4LFA - chains A and K of the 21 polymer chains in the assembly; structure by X-ray diffraction, 3.65 A resolution.

== Chain A ==
Molecule: 16S rRNA
Organism: Thermus thermophilus
Sequence (1522 nucleotides; numbered 0 to 1544 plus 19 insertion-coded residues; 42 numbers in that range are skipped by the numbering (no residue carries them; nothing is unmodelled there); the number before each row is that of its first residue; a row labelled like 190A-190L holds insertion residues (190A, then the next letters in order); numbering starts at 0):
     0 UUUGUUGGAGAGUUUGAUCCUGGCUCAGGGUGAACGCUGGCGGCGUGCCU
    50 AAGACAUGCAAGUCGUGCGGG
    73 CCGCGGGGUUUU
    88 ACUCCG
    95 UGGUC
   101 AGCGGCGGACGGGUGAGUAACGCGUGGGU
  129A G
   130 ACCUACCCGGAAGAGGGGGACAACCCGGGGAAACUCGGGCUAAUCCCCCA
   180 UGUGGACCCGC
190A-190L CCCUUGGGGUGU
   191 GUCCAAAGGGCUUU
   216 GCCCGCUUCCGGAUGGGCCCGCGUCCCAUCAGCUAGUUGGUGGGGUAAUG
   266 GCCCACCAAGGCGACGACGGGUAGCCGGUCUGAGAGGAUGGCCGGCCACA
   316 GGGGCACUGAGACACGGGCCCCACUCCUACGGGAGGCAGCAGUUAGGAAU
   366 CUUCCGCAAUGGGCGCAAGCCUGACGGAGCGACGCCGCUUGGAGGAAGAA
   416 GCCCUUCGGGGUGUAAACUCCUGAA
   442 CCCGGGACGAAACCCCCGACGA
   474 GGGGACUGACGGUACCGGG
   494 GUAAUAGCGCCGGCCAACUCCGUGCCAGCAGCCGCGGUAAUACGGAGGGC
   544 GCGAGCGUUACCCGGAUUCACUGGGCGUAAAGGGCGUGUAGGCGGCCUGG
   594 GGCGUCCCAUGUGAAAGACCACGGCUCAACCGUGGGGGAGCGUGGGAUAC
   644 GCUCAGGCUAGACGGUGGGAGAGGGUGGUGGAAUUCCCGGAGUAGCGGUG
   694 AAAUGCGCAGAUACCGGGAGGAACGCCGAUGGCGAAGGCAGCCACCUGGU
   744 CCACCCGUGACGCUGAGGCGCGAAAGCGUGGGGAGCAAACCGGAUUAGAU
   794 ACCCGGGUAGUCCACGCCCUAAACGAUGCGCGCUAGGUCUCUGGGUCU
   848 CCUGGGGGCCGAAGCUAACGCGUUAAGCGCGCCGCCUGGGGAGUACGGCC
   898 GCAAGGCUGAAACUCAAAGGAAUUGACGGGGGCCCGCACAAGCGGUGGAG
   948 CAUGUGGUUUAAUUCGAAGXAACGCGAAGAACCUUACCAGGCCUUGACAU
   998 GCUAGG
 1003A G
  1004 AACCCGGGUGAAAGCCUGGGGUGCCCC
1030A-1030D GCGA
  1031 GGGGAGCCCUAGCACAGGUGCUGCAUGGCCGUCGUCAGCUCGUGCCGUGA
  1081 GGUGUUGGGUUAAGUCCCGCAACGAGCGCAACCCCCGCCGUUAGUUGCCA
  1131 GCGGUUCGGCCGGGCACUCUAACGGGACUGCCCGCGAAA
  1171 GCGGGAGGAAGGAGGGGACGACGUCUGGUCAGCAUGGCCCUUACGGCCUG
  1221 GGCGACACACGUGCUACAAUGCCCACUACAAAGCGAUGCCACCCGGCAAC
  1271 GGGGAGCUAAUCGCAAAAAGGUGGGCCCAGUUCGGAUUGGGGUCUGCAAC
  1321 CCGACCCCAUGAAGCCGGAAUCGCUAGUAAUCGCGGAUCAG
 1361A C
  1362 CAUGCCGCGGUGAAUACGUUCCCGGGCCUUGUACACACXGCCXGUXACGC
  1412 CAUGGGAGCGGGCUCUACCCGAAGUCGCCGGG
  1446 AGCCUACGGG
  1459 CAGGCGCCGAGGGUAGGGCCCGUGACUGGGGCGAAGUCGUAACAAGGUAG
  1509 CUGUACCGGAAGGUGCGGCUGGAUCCACUCCUUUCU
Disordered / not traced: 0-4, 1534-1538
Modified positions: PSU (pseudouridine-5'-monophosphate) at position 516, 7MG (7N-methyl-8-hydroguanosine-5'-monophosphate) at position 527, M2G (N2-dimethylguanosine-5'-monophosphate) at position 966, 5MC (5-methylcytidine-5'-monophosphate) at position 967, 2MG (2N-methylguanosine-5'-monophosphate) at position 1207, 5MC (5-methylcytidine-5'-monophosphate) at position 1400, 4OC (4n,o2'-methylcytidine-5'-monophosphate) at position 1402, 5MC (5-methylcytidine-5'-monophosphate) at position 1404, 5MC (5-methylcytidine-5'-monophosphate) at position 1407, UR3 (3-methyluridine-5'-monophoshate) at position 1498, MA6 (6N-dimethyladenosine-5'-monophoshate) at position 1518, MA6 (6N-dimethyladenosine-5'-monophoshate) at position 1519, PSU (pseudouridine-5'-monophosphate) at position 1540, PSU (pseudouridine-5'-monophosphate) at position 1541
Construct notes: conflict C1534 (A2157 in M26923.1), A1535 (C2158 in M26923.1)
Bound ions: Mg2+ site 1: U12, G22; Mg2+ site 2 near G21 (its only coordinating residue here); Mg2+ site 3: C48, G115; Mg2+ site 4 near G107 (its only coordinating residue here); Mg2+ site 5: G115, A116, G117; Mg2+ site 6: A116, G117, G289; Mg2+ site 7: C121, G124, U125, G236; Mg2+ site 8 near C175 (its only coordinating residue here); Mg2+ site 9 near A195 (its only coordinating residue here); Mg2+ site 10 near G199 (its only coordinating residue here); Mg2+ site 11: G236, C237 (shared with 1 residue of chain Q); Mg2+ site 12 near U264 (its only coordinating residue here); 56 more Mg2+ sites not listed; 4 more K+ sites not listed
Ligand contacts: hygromycin b (HYG): C1403, 5MC_1404, G1405, U1406, G1494, U1495, C1496, G1497, UR3_1498, C1543, U1544

== Chain K ==
Molecule: ribosomal protein S11
Organism: Thermus thermophilus
UniProtKB: P80376 (RS11_THET8); numbering as in UniProt (aligned over 1-129)
Amino-acid sequence (129 residues; row label = number of the first residue in the row):
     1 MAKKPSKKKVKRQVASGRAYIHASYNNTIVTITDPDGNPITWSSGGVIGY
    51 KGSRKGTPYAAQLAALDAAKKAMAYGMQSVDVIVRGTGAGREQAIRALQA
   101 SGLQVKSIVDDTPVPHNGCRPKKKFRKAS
Disordered / not traced: 1-10

== Chain A / chain K interface ==
Pairs across the interface (77):
  G674(A) - His116(K)  base contact
  A675(A) - Val114(K)  hydrogen bond to the sugar
  A675(A) - Pro115(K)  base contact
  A675(A) - His116(K)  hydrogen bond to the base
  A675(A) - Gly118(K)  base contact
  A676(A) - Pro113(K)  sugar contact
  A676(A) - Val114(K)  sugar contact
  A676(A) - Pro115(K)  sugar contact
  A676(A) - Cys119(K)  base contact
  U677(A) - Cys119(K)  base contact
  G683(A) - Asn38(K)  hydrogen bond to the base
  A684(A) - Arg12(K)  phosphate contact
  A684(A) - Asn38(K)  sugar contact
  A684(A) - Pro39(K)  hydrogen bond to the sugar
  G685(A) - Pro39(K)  sugar contact
  G685(A) - Trp42(K)  sugar contact
  U686(A) - Trp42(K)  hydrogen bond to the sugar
  A687(A) - Lys71(K)  salt bridge to the phosphate
  G688(A) - Trp42(K)  sugar contact
  G688(A) - Ser44(K)  hydrogen bond to the phosphate
  G688(A) - Gly46(K)  sugar contact
  G688(A) - Val47(K)  sugar contact
  G688(A) - Lys51(K)  salt bridge to the phosphate
  C689(A) - Asn27(K)  hydrogen bond to the phosphate
  C689(A) - Ser44(K)  hydrogen bond to the phosphate
  C689(A) - Gly45(K)  phosphate contact
  C689(A) - Gly46(K)  hydrogen bond to the phosphate
  C689(A) - Lys55(K)  salt bridge to the phosphate
  G690(A) - Asn27(K)  hydrogen bond to the phosphate
  G690(A) - Lys55(K)  hydrogen bond to the base
  G691(A) - Asn26(K)  hydrogen bond to the phosphate
  G691(A) - Lys51(K)  base contact
  G691(A) - Gly52(K)  base contact
  G691(A) - Lys55(K)  hydrogen bond to the base
  G691(A) - Lys124(K)  phosphate contact
  U692(A) - Asn26(K)  hydrogen bond to the phosphate
  U692(A) - Gly52(K)  base contact
  U692(A) - Ser53(K)  hydrogen bond to the base
  U692(A) - Lys124(K)  salt bridge to the phosphate
  A694(A) - Ser53(K)  hydrogen bond to the phosphate
  A695(A) - Gly52(K)  phosphate contact
  A695(A) - Ser53(K)  hydrogen bond to the phosphate
  A695(A) - Arg54(K)  salt bridge to the phosphate
  A704(A) - Trp42(K)  base contact
  U705(A) - Ile29(K)  sugar contact
  A706(A) - His22(K)  phosphate contact
  A706(A) - Ile29(K)  sugar contact
  A706(A) - Thr31(K)  hydrogen bond to the sugar
  A706(A) - Pro39(K)  base contact
  C707(A) - Tyr20(K)  phosphate contact
  C707(A) - Gly37(K)  hydrogen bond to the sugar
  C707(A) - Pro39(K)  base contact
  C707(A) - Arg85(K)  salt bridge to the phosphate
  C708(A) - Tyr20(K)  phosphate contact
  C708(A) - Asp36(K)  sugar contact
  C708(A) - Gly37(K)  sugar contact
  C708(A) - Arg85(K)  salt bridge to the phosphate
  G714(A) - Cys119(K)  base contact
  A715(A) - Gly118(K)  base contact
  A716(A) - Asn117(K)  hydrogen bond to the sugar
  A716(A) - Gly118(K)  base contact
  C717(A) - His116(K)  sugar contact
  G718(A) - His116(K)  stacking on the base
  G718(A) - Asn117(K)  sugar contact
  G778(A) - Arg120(K)  hydrogen bond to the sugar
  C779(A) - Arg120(K)  hydrogen bond to the sugar
  C779(A) - Pro121(K)  sugar contact
  C779(A) - Lys122(K)  phosphate contact
  C779(A) - Lys123(K)  phosphate contact
  A780(A) - Lys122(K)  phosphate contact
  A780(A) - Lys123(K)  hydrogen bond to the phosphate
  C796(A) - Lys123(K)  salt bridge to the phosphate
  C797(A) - Lys124(K)  phosphate contact
  G798(A) - Lys122(K)  salt bridge to the phosphate
  G1523(A) - Lys123(K)  salt bridge to the phosphate
  C1524(A) - Arg120(K)  salt bridge to the phosphate
  G1525(A) - Arg120(K)  salt bridge to the phosphate
Also at the interface, not in a pair above, chain A (38 interface residues in all): A777, G799, U1522
Also at the interface, not in a pair above, chain K (42 interface residues in all): Arg18, Ser24, Thr33, Ile40, Tyr75, Arg126, Ser129

== Summary ==
38 residues of chain A face 42 of chain K across their interface; the contacts include 23 hydrogen bonds, 12
salt bridges and 1 aromatic stacking contact. Polar pairs include A675(A)-His116(K), G683(A)-Asn38(K) and
G690(A)-Lys55(K). Ligands of chain A: hygromycin b.
Chain A is 16S rRNA and chain K is ribosomal protein S11, both from Thermus thermophilus; the structure,
Crystal Structure of 30S ribosomal subunit from Thermus thermophilus, was determined by X-ray diffraction.
